Entry 5ZGB (electron microscopy, 3.63 A resolution); this record covers chains B and 5 of the 17 polymer chains in the assembly.

Chain B:
Protein: PsaB
Organism: Cyanidioschyzon merolae (strain 10D)
Notes: EC 1.97.1.12
UniProt: Q85FY6 (PSAB_CYAM1); residues 1-732 here = UniProt positions 1-732
Chain sequence (732 residues; row label = number of the first residue in the row):
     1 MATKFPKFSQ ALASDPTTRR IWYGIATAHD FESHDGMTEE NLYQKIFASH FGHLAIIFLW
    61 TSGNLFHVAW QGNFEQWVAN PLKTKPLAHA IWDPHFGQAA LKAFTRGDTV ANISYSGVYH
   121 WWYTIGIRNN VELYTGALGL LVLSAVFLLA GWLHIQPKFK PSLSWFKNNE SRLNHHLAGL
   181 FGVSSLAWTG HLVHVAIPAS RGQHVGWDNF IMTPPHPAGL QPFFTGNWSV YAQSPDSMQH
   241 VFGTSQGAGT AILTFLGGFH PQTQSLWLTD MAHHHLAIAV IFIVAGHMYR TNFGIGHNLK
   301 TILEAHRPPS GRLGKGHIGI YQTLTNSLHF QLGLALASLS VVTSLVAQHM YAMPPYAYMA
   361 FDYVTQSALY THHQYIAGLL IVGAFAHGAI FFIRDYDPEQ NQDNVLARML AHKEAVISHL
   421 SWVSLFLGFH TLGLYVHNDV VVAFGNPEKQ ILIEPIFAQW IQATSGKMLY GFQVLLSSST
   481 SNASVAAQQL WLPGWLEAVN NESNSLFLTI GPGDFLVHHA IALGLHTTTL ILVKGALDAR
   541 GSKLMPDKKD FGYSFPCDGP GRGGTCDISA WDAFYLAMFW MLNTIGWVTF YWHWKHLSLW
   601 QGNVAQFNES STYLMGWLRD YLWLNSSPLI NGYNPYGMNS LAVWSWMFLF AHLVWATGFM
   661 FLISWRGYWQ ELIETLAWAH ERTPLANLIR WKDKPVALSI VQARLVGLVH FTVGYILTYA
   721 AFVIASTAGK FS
Disordered / not traced: 1
Curated features (UniProtKB/Swiss-Prot):
  - binding site ([4Fe-4S] cluster): Cys-557, Cys-566
  - binding site (chlorophyll a): His-652, Met-660, Tyr-668
  - binding site (phylloquinone): Trp-669
Ligand contacts:
  - (2S)-2,3-dihydroxypropyl octadecanoate (3XQ): His-430, Leu-434, Ile-451, Ile-453
  - beta-carotene (BCR), molecule 1: Phe-5, Ile-25, Ile-689
  - beta-carotene (BCR), molecule 2: Leu-54, Ile-57, Phe-58, Phe-147, Gly-179, Val-183, Ser-184, Leu-186
  - beta-carotene (BCR), molecule 3: Phe-58, Leu-65, Trp-121, Trp-122, Ile-125, Gly-136, Leu-140, Trp-207
  - beta-carotene (BCR), molecule 4: Leu-186, Leu-220, Ile-283, Val-284, His-287, Ile-295
  - beta-carotene (BCR), molecule 5: Phe-330, Gly-333, Leu-334, Ala-337, Val-341, Ile-381, Ala-384, Phe-385, Gly-388, Phe-391, Phe-392, Ala-536
  - beta-carotene (BCR), molecule 6: Met-409, Val-533, Leu-537
  - beta-carotene (BCR), molecule 7: Phe-429, Leu-432, Gly-433, Val-436
  - beta-carotene (BCR), molecule 8: Trp-646, Met-647, Phe-650, Trp-669, Leu-672, Ile-673, Leu-676
  - chlorophyll a (CLA), molecule 1: Phe-5, Phe-8, Gly-24, Ile-25, Ala-28, His-29, Phe-31, His-34, Lys-45, Ser-49, Gly-52, His-53, Ile-56
  - chlorophyll a (CLA), molecule 2: Thr-18, Ile-21, Trp-22, Ile-673, Leu-676, Ala-677, His-680, Ile-689, Arg-690, Trp-691, Lys-692, Asp-693, Pro-695, Val-696, Leu-698
  - chlorophyll a (CLA), molecule 3: Trp-22, Phe-650, Leu-653, Val-654, Thr-657, Met-660, Phe-661, Leu-698, Val-706, Val-709, His-710, Val-713
  - chlorophyll a (CLA), molecule 4: Ile-25, Ala-26, Thr-27, Ala-28, His-29, Asp-30, His-329, Leu-332, Leu-336, Leu-379, Leu-380, Val-382, Gly-383, Ala-386, His-387, Ile-390, Arg-394, Tyr-553, Ser-554, Trp-571, Phe-574, Met-578, Leu-705, Val-709, Val-713
  - chlorophyll a (CLA), molecule 5: His-29, Phe-31, Glu-32, Tyr-43, Ile-46, Ser-49, His-50, His-53, Leu-54, Ile-57, Phe-166, Arg-172, His-176, Leu-180, Phe-181, Leu-328, His-329, Gln-331, Leu-332, Ala-335, Leu-336, Leu-339
  - chlorophyll a (CLA), molecule 6: His-29, His-53, Ile-56, Ile-57, Trp-60, Ile-376, Leu-379, Leu-380
  - chlorophyll a (CLA), molecule 7: Phe-47, Phe-51, Val-146, Phe-147, Leu-149, Ala-150, Leu-153, His-154, Phe-159, Pro-161, Trp-165
  - chlorophyll a (CLA), molecule 8: Phe-47, His-50, Phe-51, Leu-54, Trp-121, Trp-165, Phe-166, Asn-168, Ser-171, Arg-172, His-175, His-176, Gly-179, Leu-180, Phe-181, Tyr-356
  - chlorophyll a (CLA), molecule 9: Ile-56, Leu-59, Trp-60, Ser-62, Gly-63, Phe-66, His-67, Trp-70, Gln-71, His-89, Ala-90, Ile-91, Trp-92, Leu-141
  - chlorophyll a (CLA), molecule 10: Phe-58, Trp-60, Thr-61, Ser-116, Gly-117, Val-118, Trp-121, Ser-184, Ala-187, Leu-339, Val-342, Thr-343, Val-346, Met-350, Tyr-356, Leu-369, His-372, His-373, Ile-376, Leu-380
  - chlorophyll a (CLA), molecule 11: Trp-60, Asn-64, His-67, Val-68, Ala-88, His-89, Asn-112, Ile-113, Ser-114, Tyr-115, Ser-116, Val-643, Trp-644, Met-647, Leu-717
  - chlorophyll a (CLA), molecule 12: Trp-60, Asn-64, Tyr-115, Ser-116, Val-118, Ala-368, Thr-371, His-372, Tyr-375, Ile-376, Leu-379, Trp-644, Met-647, Ile-716, Leu-717, Tyr-719, Ala-720, Ile-724
  - chlorophyll a (CLA), molecule 13: His-89, Ala-90, Ile-91, Trp-92, Asp-93, His-95, Phe-96, Asn-112, Ala-642, Val-643, Trp-646
  - chlorophyll a (CLA), molecule 14: Trp-92, Pro-94, His-95
  - chlorophyll a (CLA), molecule 15: Trp-121, Thr-124, Ile-125, Leu-180, Phe-181, Ser-184, Ser-185, Trp-188, Leu-192, Leu-268, Met-271, His-274, His-275, Ile-278, Phe-282, Val-342, Leu-345, Val-346, His-349, Met-350, Pro-355, Tyr-356
  - chlorophyll a (CLA), molecule 16: Ile-125, Gly-126, Ile-127, Glu-132, Thr-135, Gly-136, Ser-184, Ala-187, Trp-188, Gly-190, His-191, His-194, Val-195, Val-205, Gly-206, Trp-207, Phe-210
  - chlorophyll a (CLA), molecule 17: Trp-165, Asn-168, Ser-171, His-175, Thr-291, Asn-292, Phe-293
  - chlorophyll a (CLA), molecule 18: Asn-169, Arg-172, Leu-173, His-176, Leu-177, Phe-181, Phe-282, Leu-299, Leu-303, Tyr-321, Leu-324, Gln-331, Leu-334, Ala-335, Ser-338, Leu-339, Val-342
  - chlorophyll a (CLA), molecule 19: Leu-173, Leu-177, Ile-281, Phe-282, Ala-285, Met-288, Tyr-289, Leu-299, Ile-302
  - chlorophyll a (CLA), molecule 20: Asn-174, His-175, Ala-178, Gly-179, Val-183, Ile-283, His-287, Tyr-289, Arg-290, Thr-291, Phe-293, Gly-294, Ile-295
  - chlorophyll a (CLA), molecule 21: Leu-186, Ala-187, Thr-189, Gly-190, Val-193, His-194, Phe-210, Ile-211, Thr-213, Pro-214, Pro-215, His-216, Gly-219, Leu-220, Tyr-231, Ile-252, Leu-253, Leu-276
  - chlorophyll a (CLA), molecule 22: Trp-228, Ser-229, Tyr-231, Ala-232, Leu-253, Phe-255, His-273, Leu-276, Ala-277, Val-280, Ile-281, Leu-490
  - chlorophyll a (CLA), molecule 23: Phe-255, Gly-258, Leu-266, Asp-270, Met-271, His-273, His-274, Ala-277, Ile-278, Ile-281, Leu-345, His-349, Met-353, Trp-491, Trp-495
  - chlorophyll a (CLA), molecule 24: Val-284, His-287, Met-288, Ile-295, Gly-296, His-297
  - chlorophyll a (CLA), molecule 25: Met-288, His-297, Thr-301, Ile-302, Ala-305, His-306
  - chlorophyll a (CLA), molecule 26: Ile-302, Leu-303, His-306, Leu-313, His-317, Ile-320, Phe-330, Val-405, Leu-406, Met-409
  - chlorophyll a (CLA), molecule 27: Ala-305, His-306, Arg-307, Pro-308, Pro-309, Ser-310, Arg-312, Leu-313
  - chlorophyll a (CLA), molecule 28: Arg-312, Leu-313, Gly-314, Val-405, Arg-408, Met-409, His-412, Ala-415, Val-416, His-419
  - chlorophyll a (CLA), molecule 29: Leu-334, Ala-337, Ser-338, Val-341, Leu-345, Gln-348, His-349, Tyr-351, Ala-352, Met-353, Leu-506, Phe-507
  - chlorophyll a (CLA), molecule 30: Val-341, Ser-344, Leu-345, Gln-348, Gln-374, Gly-378, Ile-381, Phe-385, Gly-524, Leu-525, Thr-528, Thr-529, Leu-532, Met-581, Thr-584, Ile-585
  - chlorophyll a (CLA), molecule 31: Gln-348, Tyr-351, Tyr-370, Gln-374, Phe-457, Ala-458, Trp-460, Ile-461, Gln-462, Phe-507, Leu-508, Ile-510, Asp-514, His-518, Ile-521, Leu-525, Val-588, Tyr-591, Trp-592, Lys-595
  - chlorophyll a (CLA), molecule 32: Ala-415, His-419, Trp-422
  - chlorophyll a (CLA), molecule 33: Val-416, Leu-420, Val-423, Ala-522, Leu-525, His-526, Thr-529
  - chlorophyll a (CLA), molecule 34: Ser-418, His-419, Ser-421, Trp-422, Leu-425
  - chlorophyll a (CLA), molecule 35: Ser-421, Ser-424, Leu-425, Gly-428, Phe-429, Leu-432, Leu-523, Thr-527, Leu-530, Ile-531, Leu-576, Phe-579, Trp-580
  - chlorophyll a (CLA), molecule 36: Trp-422, Leu-425, Phe-426, Phe-429, His-430
  - chlorophyll a (CLA), molecule 37: Trp-422, Val-423, Phe-426, Leu-427, Ile-453, Glu-454, Pro-455, Ile-456, Phe-457, Ala-458, Asp-514, Phe-515, His-518, His-519, Ala-522, His-526
  - chlorophyll a (CLA), molecule 38: Phe-429, Gly-433, Leu-434, Val-436, His-437, Val-440, Val-441, Lys-449, Ile-451
  - chlorophyll a (CLA), molecule 39: Thr-431, Leu-432, Val-436, Asp-439, Val-440, Leu-523, Phe-579, Trp-580, Asn-583, Trp-587, Leu-614, Leu-618, Leu-622, Trp-655, Phe-711
  - chlorophyll a (CLA), molecule 40: Thr-431, Leu-432, Tyr-435, Val-517, Ala-520, Leu-523, Asn-583, Trp-587, Phe-590, Leu-614, Trp-617, Leu-622, Ser-626, Ile-630, Phe-648, His-652, Trp-655, Phe-711, Tyr-715, Thr-718, Tyr-719, Phe-722
  - chlorophyll a (CLA), molecule 41: Phe-457, Trp-460, Phe-472
  - chlorophyll a (CLA), molecule 42: Trp-460, Ile-461, Thr-464, Ser-465, Leu-475, Leu-476, Ala-483, Trp-491, Trp-495, Phe-507
  - chlorophyll a (CLA), molecule 43: Leu-475, Asn-482, Ala-483, Ala-486, Ala-487, Leu-490, Trp-491
  - chlorophyll a (CLA), molecule 44: Trp-646, Leu-649, Phe-650, His-652, Leu-653, Trp-655, Ala-656, Phe-659
  - chlorophyll a (CLA), molecule 45: Leu-653, Ala-656, Thr-657, Phe-659, Met-660, Ile-663, Ser-664, Tyr-668, Trp-669, Leu-672
  - chlorophyll a (CLA), molecule 46: Leu-676, Ala-679, His-680, Thr-683, Ala-686, Ile-689
  - chlorophyll a (CLA), molecule 47: Trp-678, Ala-679, Arg-682, Thr-683, Pro-684
  - chlorophyll a (CLA), molecule 48: Pro-684, Leu-685, Ile-689
  - phylloquinone (PQN): Ile-21, Trp-22, Ile-25, Met-660, Phe-661, Ser-664, Trp-665, Arg-666, Trp-669, Ala-697, Leu-698, Ala-703
  - 4Fe-4S cluster (SF4): Cys-557, Asp-558, Gly-559, Pro-560, Thr-565, Cys-566, Trp-665, Ile-700, Arg-704

Chain 5:
Protein: Lhcr2
Organism: Cyanidioschyzon merolae (strain 10D)
UniProt: M1UU36 (M1UU36_CYAM1); residues 1-199 here correspond to UniProt positions 24-222 (UniProt number = residue number + 23)
Chain sequence (199 residues; numbered 1 to 199; the number before each row is that of its first residue):
     1 TRVPARGLRM QAPSGATMPS MPFLKRPSKL DGSLPGGEGC FDPLGFTEVF SLEWLREAEI
    61 KHCRVAMLAV LGVIAQEFGT FDFYNAKSKL QLSPDLHNQF VQNGALQQIL LFVCAWEFIV
   121 GLPALIESVN GNREPGYFGF DPLKLGGTVG SAQWKRMQAG ELRNGRLAMI AFGGFFHQQL
   181 LTKQGIIEQL AHFNAIKPN
Disordered / not traced: 1-18, 194-199
Ligand contacts:
  - chlorophyll a (CLA), molecule 1: Pro-22, Phe-23, Leu-24, Glu-38, Phe-41
  - chlorophyll a (CLA), molecule 2: Asp-31, Leu-34, Pro-35, Gly-36, Gly-39, Cys-40, Phe-41, Asp-42, Phe-46, Thr-47, Leu-52, Leu-55, Arg-56, Ala-58, Glu-59, His-62, Arg-166, Met-169, Ile-170
  - chlorophyll a (CLA), molecule 3: Glu-38, Ala-159, Arg-163, Asn-164, Leu-167
  - chlorophyll a (CLA), molecule 4: Trp-54, Glu-57, Ala-58, Lys-61, His-62, Val-65, Leu-110, Val-113, Cys-114, Glu-117, Phe-118, Leu-122, Leu-125
  - chlorophyll a (CLA), molecule 5: Arg-64, Met-67, Leu-68, Gly-136, Tyr-137, Phe-138, Gly-139, Phe-140, Asp-141, Leu-143, Gly-146, Gly-147, Trp-154, Met-157, Gln-158, Gly-160, Glu-161
  - chlorophyll a (CLA), molecule 6: Leu-68, Ala-69, Leu-71, Gly-72, Ala-75, Gln-76, Thr-80, Phe-81, Asp-82, Tyr-84, Phe-100, Leu-106, Ile-109
  - chlorophyll a (CLA), molecule 7: Leu-71, Arg-156, Met-157, Gly-160, Asn-164
  - chlorophyll a (CLA), molecule 8: Leu-92, Phe-176, His-177, Gln-179, Leu-180, Lys-183
  - chlorophyll a (CLA), molecule 9: His-97, Asn-98, Val-101, Leu-106, Gln-107, Ile-109, Leu-110
  - chlorophyll a (CLA), molecule 10: Gly-104, Ala-105, Gln-108, Ile-109
  - chlorophyll a (CLA), molecule 11: Trp-116, Val-120, Phe-138, Phe-140, Pro-142
  - chlorophyll a (CLA), molecule 12: Ile-170, Gly-174, His-177, Gln-178, Gln-179, Leu-181, Thr-182, Gln-189
  - ZEX ((1R,2S)-4-{(1E,3E,5E,7E,9E,11E,13E,15E,17E)-18-[(4S)-4-hydroxy-2,6,6-trimethylcyclohex-1-en-1-yl]-3,7,12,16-tetramethyloctadeca-1,3,5,7,9,11,13,15,17-nonaen-1-yl}-2,5,5-trimethylcyclohex-3-en-1-ol), molecule 1: Pro-43, Leu-44, Phe-46, His-62, Val-65, Ala-69, Gly-72, Val-73, Gln-76, Leu-90, Leu-96, His-97, Leu-106, Met-169, Phe-172
  - ZEX, molecule 2: Met-67, Leu-68, Val-70, Leu-71, Phe-140, Asp-141, Pro-142, Leu-143, Asn-164, Leu-167, Ala-168, Ala-171, Gly-174, Phe-175, Gln-178, Ile-186
  - ZEX, molecule 3: Leu-68, Asp-82, Phe-83, Ile-109, Val-113, Trp-116
  - ZEX, molecule 4: Leu-90, Gln-91, Leu-92, Ser-93, Leu-96, His-97, Ile-170, Phe-172, Gly-173, Phe-176, His-177
  - ZEX, molecule 5: Arg-166, Leu-167, Ile-170, Leu-180

How chain B and chain 5 interact:
Contacting residue pairs - 15 pairs, chain B then chain 5:
  Leu-149(B) / Leu-122(5)  hydrophobic
  Trp-152(B) / Leu-122(5)  hydrophobic
  Trp-152(B) / Ile-126(5)  hydrophobic
  Lys-158(B) / Val-129(5)
  Lys-158(B) / Asn-130(5)
  Phe-159(B) / Val-129(5)  hydrophobic
  Trp-207(B) / Asn-98(5)
  Asp-208(B) / Ser-93(5)
  Asp-208(B) / Pro-94(5)
  Asp-208(B) / Asn-98(5)
  Phe-210(B) / Ser-93(5)
  Ile-211(B) / Leu-92(5)  hydrophobic
  Ile-211(B) / Ser-93(5)
  Ile-211(B) / Pro-94(5)
  Met-212(B) / Pro-94(5)  hydrophobic
Other interface residues (no listed pair), chain B (11 interface residues in all): Gln-156, Asn-209
Other interface residues (no listed pair), chain 5 (10 interface residues in all): Trp-54, Phe-118

Overview:
11 residues of chain B face 10 of chain 5 across their interface. Bound to chain B: 48 copies of chlorophyll
a, 8 copies of beta-carotene, 4Fe-4S cluster, phylloquinone and (2S)-2,3-dihydroxypropyl octadecanoate.
Here chain B is PsaB and chain 5 is Lhcr2, both from Cyanidioschyzon merolae (strain 10D). Entry 5ZGB (Cryo-EM
structure of the red algal PSI-LHCR) was determined by electron microscopy (same publication as 5ZGH).
